7U0G - chains H and J of the 15 polymer chains in the assembly; structure by electron microscopy, 2.60 A resolution.

Chain H:
Molecule: Histone H2B type 2-E
From: Homo sapiens
UniProt: Q16778 (H2B2E_HUMAN); numbering as in UniProt (aligned over 1-126)
Chain sequence (126 residues; each row starts with the number of its first residue):
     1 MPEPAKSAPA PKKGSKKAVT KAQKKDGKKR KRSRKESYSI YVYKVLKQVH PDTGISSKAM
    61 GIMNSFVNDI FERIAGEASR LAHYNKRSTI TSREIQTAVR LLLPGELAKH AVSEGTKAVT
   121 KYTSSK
Unresolved in the structure: 1-31
Curated features (UniProtKB/Swiss-Prot):
  - modified residue: Pro-2 (N-acetylproline), Glu-3 (ADP-ribosyl glutamic acid), Lys-6 (N6-(2-hydroxyisobutyryl)lysine), Ser-7 (ADP-ribosylserine), Lys-12 (N6-(beta-hydroxybutyryl)lysine), Lys-13 (N6-(2-hydroxyisobutyryl)lysine), Ser-15 (Phosphoserine), Lys-16 (N6-acetyllysine), Lys-17 (N6-(beta-hydroxybutyryl)lysine), Lys-21 (N6-(2-hydroxyisobutyryl)lysine), Lys-24 (N6-(2-hydroxyisobutyryl)lysine), Lys-25 (N6-(2-hydroxyisobutyryl)lysine), Lys-35 (N6-(2-hydroxyisobutyryl)lysine), Glu-36 (PolyADP-ribosyl glutamic acid), Ser-37 (Phosphoserine), Lys-44 (N6-(2-hydroxyisobutyryl)lysine), Lys-47 (N6-(2-hydroxyisobutyryl)lysine), Lys-58 (N6,N6-dimethyllysine), Arg-80 (Dimethylated arginine), Lys-86 (N6,N6,N6-trimethyllysine) and 6 more in UniProt
  - glycosylation: Ser-113 (O-linked (GlcNAc) serine)
  - cross-link (Glycyl lysine isopeptide (Lys-Gly)): Lys-6 (interchain with G-Cter in SUMO2), Lys-21 (interchain with G-Cter in SUMO2), Lys-35 (interchain with G-Cter in ubiquitin), Lys-121 (interchain with G-Cter in ubiquitin)

Chain J:
Molecule: 162-nt DNA strand
Sequence (162 nucleotides; row label = number of the first residue in the row):
     1 TGTCTTTATT CACAAGCTTG CACAATCCCT GCTGGACAAT TCTGAGTGAT GGCAGCTCCC
    61 ACCTTTCCTT CTTCCTTCAC TTAGACTACA TTTATTCAGC ATCTGTATTG TTGGAGTAAG
   121 TTCCATGTTA ATACTCACCA CTGAGGATAT GTTAATACCA CT
Unresolved in the structure: 1-3, 137-162

Chain H / chain J interface:
Residue-residue contacts (18):
  Arg-32(H) with DT109(J), hydrogen bond to the phosphate; DG110(J), salt bridge to the phosphate
  Ser-33(H) with DT109(J), hydrogen bond to the phosphate
  Arg-34(H) with DG31(J), base contact; DC32(J), hydrogen bond to the sugar
  Tyr-43(H) with DT26(J), hydrogen bond to the phosphate; DC27(J), phosphate contact
  Gly-54(H) with DT26(J), phosphate contact
  Ile-55(H) with DA25(J), sugar contact; DT26(J), hydrogen bond to the phosphate
  Ser-56(H) with DA25(J), phosphate contact
  Ser-57(H) with DA25(J), hydrogen bond to the phosphate
  Arg-87(H) with DA45(J), phosphate contact; DG46(J), salt bridge to the phosphate
  Ser-88(H) with DG44(J), sugar contact; DA45(J), hydrogen bond to the phosphate
  Thr-89(H) with DG44(J), hydrogen bond to the phosphate; DA45(J), hydrogen bond to the phosphate
Other interface residues (no listed pair), chain H (12 interface residues in all): Lys-86
Other interface residues (no listed pair), chain J (11 interface residues in all): DT33

In short:
Chain H and chain J form an interface of 12 and 11 residues respectively; the contacts include 9 hydrogen
bonds and 2 salt bridges. Among the polar pairs are Arg-34(H)/DC32(J), Arg-32(H)/DT109(J) and
Ser-33(H)/DT109(J).
Chain H is Histone H2B type 2-E (Homo sapiens) and chain J is a 162-nt DNA strand; the structure, structure of
LIN28b nucleosome bound 3 OCT4, was determined by electron microscopy (same publication as 7U0I, 7U0J, 8DK5,
8SPS and 8SPU).
